3RV9 - chain A; structure by X-ray diffraction, 2.14 A resolution.

== Chain A ==
Name: Isochorismate synthase/isochorismate-pyruvate lyase mbtI
Source organism: Mycobacterium tuberculosis
Notes: EC 4.1.3.-, 5.4.4.2
UniProtKB: Q7D785 (MBTI_MYCTU); numbering as in UniProt (aligned over 2-450)
Sequence (450 residues; numbered 1 to 450; the number before each row is that of its first residue):
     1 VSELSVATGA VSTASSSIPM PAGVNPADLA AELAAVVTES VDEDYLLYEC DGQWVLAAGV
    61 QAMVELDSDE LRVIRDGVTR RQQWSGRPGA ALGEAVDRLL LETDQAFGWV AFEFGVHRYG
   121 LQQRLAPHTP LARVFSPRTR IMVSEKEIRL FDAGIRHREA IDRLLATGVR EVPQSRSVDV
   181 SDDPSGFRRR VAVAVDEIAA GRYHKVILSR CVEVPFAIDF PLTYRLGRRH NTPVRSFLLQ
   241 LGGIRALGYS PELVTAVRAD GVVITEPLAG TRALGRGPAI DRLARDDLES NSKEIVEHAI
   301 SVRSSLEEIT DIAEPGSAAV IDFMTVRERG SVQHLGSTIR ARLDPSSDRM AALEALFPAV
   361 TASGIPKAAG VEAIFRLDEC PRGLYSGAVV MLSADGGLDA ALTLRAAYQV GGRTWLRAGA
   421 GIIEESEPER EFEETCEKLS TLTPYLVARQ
Disordered / not traced: 1-14, 272-282, 328-332
Differences from the reference sequence: expression tag (1)
Residues lining bound ligands: RVD (3-{[(1Z)-1-carboxybut-1-en-1-yl]oxy}-2-hydroxybenzoic acid): Ile207, Pro251, Leu268, Thr271, Thr361, Tyr385, Leu404, Arg405, Arg417, Ala418, Gly419, Glu434, Lys438

== Summary ==
Ligands of chain A: compound RVD.
Chain A is Isochorismate synthase/isochorismate-pyruvate lyase mbtI (Mycobacterium tuberculosis); the
structure, Structure of a M. tuberculosis Salicylate Synthase, MbtI, in Complex with an Inhibitor with Ethyl
R-Group, was determined by X-ray diffraction together with 3VEH, 3ST6, 3RV6, 3RV7 and 3RV8 from the same
study.
